7Z1B - chains A and F of the 3 polymer chains in the assembly; structure by X-ray diffraction, 2.30 A resolution.

== Chain A ==
Name: Spike protein S1
Organism: Severe acute respiratory syndrome coronavirus 2
UniProt: P0DTC2 (SPIKE_SARS2); numbering as in UniProt (aligned over 330-532)
Sequence (210 residues; row label = number of the first residue in the row):
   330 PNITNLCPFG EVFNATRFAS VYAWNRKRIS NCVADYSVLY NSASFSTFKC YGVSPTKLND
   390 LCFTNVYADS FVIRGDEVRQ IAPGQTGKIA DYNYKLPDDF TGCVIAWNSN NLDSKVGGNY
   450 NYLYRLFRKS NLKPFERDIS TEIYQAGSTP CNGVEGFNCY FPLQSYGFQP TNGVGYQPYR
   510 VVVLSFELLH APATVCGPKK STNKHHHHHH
Unresolved in the structure: 330-332, 529-539
Sequence notes: expression tag (533-539)
Cystine bridges: Cys-336/Cys-361, Cys-379/Cys-432, Cys-391/Cys-525, Cys-480/Cys-488
Covalent attachments: N-acetylglucosamine (NAG) linked to Asn-343
UniProt features mapped onto this chain:
  - region: Arg-403 to Asp-405 (Integrin-binding motif), Asn-448 to Phe-456 (Immunodominant HLA epitope recognized by the CD8+)
  - glycosylation (N-linked (GlcNAc...) asparagine): Asn-331 (complex), Asn-343 (complex)
  - natural variant: Gly-339 (G339D: In strain: Omicron/BA.1, Omicron/BA.2 and 4 more; G339H: In strain: Omicron/BA.2.75, Omicron/XBB.1.5 and 1 more), Arg-346 (R346K: In strain: Mu/B.1.621; R346T: In strain: Omicron/BQ.1.1, Omicron/XBB.1.5 and 1 more), Leu-368 (L368I: In strain: Omicron/XBB.1.5, Omicron/EG.5.1), Ser-371 (S371F: In strain: Omicron/BA.2, Omicron/BA.2.12.1 and 6 more; S371L: In strain: Omicron/BA.1), Ser-373 (S373P: In strain: Omicron/BA.1, Omicron/BA.2 and 7 more), Ser-375 (S375F: In strain: Omicron/BA.1, Omicron/BA.2 and 7 more), Thr-376 (T376A: In strain: Omicron/BA.2, Omicron/BA.2.12.1 and 5 more), Asp-405 (D405N: In strain: Omicron/BA.2, Omicron/BA.2.12.1 and 6 more), Arg-408 (R408S: In strain: Omicron/BA.2, Omicron/BA.2.12.1 and 6 more), Lys-417 (K417N: In strain: Beta/B.1.351, Omicron/BA.1 and 8 more; K417T: In strain: Gamma/P.1), Asn-440 (N440K: In strain: Omicron/BA.1, Omicron/BA.2 and 7 more), Lys-444 (K444T: In strain: Omicron/BQ.1.1), 16 further natural variant entries in UniProt
  - mutagenesis: Asn-331 (N331Q: Reduced viral infectivity), Asn-343 (N343Q: Reduced viral infectivity), Leu-452 (L452R: Increased resistance to neutralizing antibodies. Decreases HLA binding to NF9 epitope. Increased binding affinity to human ACE2), Tyr-453 (Y453F: Decreased HLA binding to NF9 epitope. Increased binding affinity to human ACE2), Ala-475 (A475V: Increased resistance to neutralizing antibodies), Val-483 (V483A: Increased resistance to neutralizing antibodies), Glu-484 (E484D: Increased replication in human TMEM106B overexpressing cells), Phe-490 (F490L: Increased resistance to neutralizing antibodies and human covalescent sera neutralization), Gln-493 (Q493N: Reduced host ACE2-binding affinity in vitro; Q493Y: Reduced host ACE2-binding affinity in vitro), Asn-501 (N501T: Reduced host ACE2-binding affinity in vitro; N501Y: Increased binding affinity to human ACE2), His-519 (H519P: Increased resistance to human covalescent sera neutralization)

== Chain F ==
Name: Nanobody A10
Organism: Lama glama
Notes: antibody fragment or engineered binder
Sequence (134 residues; row label = number of the first residue in the row):
     1 QVQLVESGGG LMQAGGSLRL SCAVSGRTFS TAAMGWFRQA PGKEREFVAA IRWSGGSAYY
    61 ADSVKGRFTI SRDKAKNTVY LQMNSLKYED TAVYYCAGFS ATRSLLSDYA TWPYDYWGQG
   121 TQVTVSSKHH HHHH
Cystine bridges: Cys-22/Cys-96

== Chain A / chain F interface ==
Pairs across the interface (26; chain A residue first):
  Tyr-449(A) / Ser-100(F)
  Tyr-449(A) / Ala-101(F)  hydrophobic
  Tyr-449(A) / Trp-112(F)  hydrophobic
  Leu-452(A) / Thr-31(F)
  Leu-455(A) / Ser-104(F)
  Phe-456(A) / Ser-104(F)
  Gly-482(A) / Ser-57(F)
  Val-483(A) / Ser-57(F)
  Glu-484(A) / Arg-52(F)  salt bridge
  Glu-484(A) / Ser-57(F)  hydrogen bond (backbone-side chain)
  Glu-484(A) / Ser-104(F)
  Glu-484(A) / Leu-106(F)
  Tyr-489(A) / Ser-104(F)
  Tyr-489(A) / Leu-105(F)  hydrophobic
  Phe-490(A) / Thr-31(F)
  Phe-490(A) / Arg-52(F)
  Phe-490(A) / Ser-54(F)
  Phe-490(A) / Thr-102(F)
  Phe-490(A) / Ser-104(F)  hydrogen bond (backbone-side chain)
  Leu-492(A) / Thr-102(F)
  Leu-492(A) / Ser-104(F)
  Gln-493(A) / Thr-102(F)
  Gln-493(A) / Arg-103(F)
  Gln-493(A) / Ser-104(F)  hydrogen bond (side chain-backbone)
  Ser-494(A) / Ala-101(F)
  Ser-494(A) / Thr-102(F)  hydrogen bond (backbone-backbone)
Interface residues without a listed pair, chain A (13 interface residues in all): Thr-470
Interface residues without a listed pair, chain F (14 interface residues in all): Asp-108, Asp-115
From the paper, about this interface:
  - specific contacts: Glu-484(A)/Arg-52(F) (salt bridge), Thr-102(F)/Ser-494(A) (hydrogen bond)
  - epitope / paratope residues, chain A: Glu-484(A)
  - epitope / paratope residues, chain F: Arg-52(F), Thr-102(F)

== Overview ==
13 residues of chain A face 14 of chain F across their interface, with 4 hydrogen bonds and 1 salt bridge.
Among the polar pairs are Glu-484(A)/Arg-52(F), Glu-484(A)/Ser-57(F) and Phe-490(A)/Ser-104(F). The authors
report a salt bridge between Glu-484(A) and Arg-52(F); a hydrogen bond between Thr-102(F) and Ser-494(A). The
paper reports epitope/paratope residues Glu-484(A) and Arg-52(F) among others.
Chain A is Spike protein S1 (Severe acute respiratory syndrome coronavirus 2) and chain F is Nanobody A10
(Lama glama); the structure, Nanobody H11-A10 and F2 bound to RBD, was determined by X-ray diffraction
together with 7Z1A, 7Z1C, 7Z1D, 7Z1E, 7Z6V, 7Z7X and 4 further entries from the same study.
